5EXE - chains B and C of the 6 polymer chains in the assembly; structure by X-ray diffraction, 1.88 A resolution.

# Chain B
Name: Oxalate oxidoreductase subunit delta
Source organism: Moorella thermoacetica (strain ATCC 39073)
Notes: EC 1.2.7.10
Reference sequence: Q2RI40 (OORD_MOOTA); numbering as in UniProt (aligned over 1-315)
Sequence (315 residues; numbered 1 to 315; the number before each row is that of its first residue):
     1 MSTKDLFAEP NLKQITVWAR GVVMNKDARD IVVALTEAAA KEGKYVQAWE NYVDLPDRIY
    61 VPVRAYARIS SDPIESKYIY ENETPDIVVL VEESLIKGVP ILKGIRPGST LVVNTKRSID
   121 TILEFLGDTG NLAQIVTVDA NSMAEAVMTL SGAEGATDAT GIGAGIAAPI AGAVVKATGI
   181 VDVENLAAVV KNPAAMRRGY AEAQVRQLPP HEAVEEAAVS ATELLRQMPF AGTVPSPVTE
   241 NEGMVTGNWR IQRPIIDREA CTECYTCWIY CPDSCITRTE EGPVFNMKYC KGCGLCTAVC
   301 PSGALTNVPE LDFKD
Unresolved in the structure: 1-2, 214-217
Ion coordination: 4Fe-4S cluster Fe site 1: C261, C264, C267, C300; 4Fe-4S cluster Fe site 2: C271, C290, C293, C296
Residues lining bound ligands:
  - 4Fe-4S cluster (SF4), molecule 1: P254, C271, P272, D273, C275, I276, F285, C290, K291, G292, C293, G294, L295, C296
  - 4Fe-4S cluster (SF4), molecule 2: I256, C261, T262, E263, C264, Y265, T266, C267, P283, C300, P301, S302, A304, L305
Curated features (UniProtKB/Swiss-Prot):
  - binding site ([4Fe-4S] cluster): C261, C264, C267, C271, C290, C293, C296, C300

# Chain C
Name: Oxalate oxidoreductase subunit beta
Source organism: Moorella thermoacetica (strain ATCC 39073)
Notes: EC 1.2.7.10
Reference sequence: Q2RI42 (OORB_MOOTA); numbering as in UniProt (aligned over 1-314)
Sequence (314 residues; each row starts with the number of its first residue):
     1 MLDRIASIKK APDEEYYVPG HRTCAGCGPA LTYRLVAKAA GPNTIFIGPT GCMYVANTSY
    61 GCGPWRVPWI HAQITNGGAV ASGIEAAYKA MIRKKKTDAE FPNIIVMAGD GGAVDIGLQA
   121 LSAMLYRGHD VLFICYDNES YANTGIQTSP TTPYGANTTF TPPGEVVPEG KKLFPKDNPK
   181 VIAHGHPELK YVATASIGWP VDLMNKVRKG LNQEGPAYIH IHAPCPKGWQ FPADKTIEMA
   241 KLAVQTGMFQ LYEYENGEYK LSVKVDKRKP VSEYMKLQKR FAHLKPEHIA KMQAFVDARC
   301 AEVGITVPVV ASNA
Ion coordination: 4Fe-4S cluster Fe: C24, C27, C52, C225; Mg2+ site 1: D110, N138, S140 (together with 5SR); Mg2+ site 2: D130, L211, Q213
Residues lining bound ligands:
  - 5SR ([2-[3-[(4-azanyl-2-methyl-pyrimidin-5-yl)methyl]-2-carboxy-4-methyl-1,3-thiazol-3-ium-5-yl]ethoxy-oxidanyl-phosphoryl] hydrogen phosphate): T50, G51, C52, M53, V55, I74, T75, G109, D110, G111, G112, I116, Y136, N138, S140, Y141, A142, N143, T144
  - 4Fe-4S cluster (SF4): T23, C24, C27, P29, C52, M53, A56, N138, A142, C225, P226, K227
Curated features (UniProtKB/Swiss-Prot):
  - binding site ([4Fe-4S] cluster): C24, C27, C52, C225
From the paper describing this entry:
  - binding site for 5SR: N143

# Chain B / chain C interface
Pairs across the interface - 102 pairs, chain B then chain C:
  V22(B) with K227(C)
  V53(B) with Y60(C), hydrogen bond (backbone-side chain)
  D54(B) with R22(C), hydrogen bond (backbone-side chain)
  P56(B) with R22(C), hydrogen bond (backbone-side chain); N143(C); K227(C)
  D57(B) with K227(C), salt bridge
  R58(B) with R22(C), hydrogen bond (side chain-backbone); C24(C); C52(C), hydrogen bond; V55(C); A56(C); N143(C), hydrogen bond
  I59(B) with C24(C), hydrogen bond (backbone-side chain); A25(C), hydrogen bond (backbone-backbone); P226(C), hydrophobic; K227(C)
  Y60(B) with A25(C), hydrophobic
  V61(B) with R22(C)
  T149(B) with Q230(C)
  L150(B) with I146(C), hydrophobic; N157(C); T159(C); G228(C); Q230(C)
  V234(B) with G61(C)
  S236(B) with W65(C), hydrogen bond (side chain-backbone); R66(C); V67(C), hydrogen bond (side chain-backbone)
  P237(B) with V18(C), hydrophobic; G63(C); P64(C); W65(C); R66(C)
  V238(B) with R66(C), hydrogen bond (backbone-side chain)
  T239(B) with V18(C); P19(C)
  E240(B) with V18(C); P19(C)
  N241(B) with V18(C); P19(C), hydrogen bond (backbone-backbone); G20(C), hydrogen bond (side chain-backbone); C62(C), hydrogen bond; G63(C)
  G243(B) with C62(C)
  M244(B) with G20(C); H21(C); R22(C); S59(C)
  T246(B) with H21(C)
  W249(B) with R22(C); T23(C)
  C264(B) with I8(C)
  Y265(B) with I8(C)
  W268(B) with P12(C); E15(C); R34(C), hydrogen bond (backbone-side chain); K38(C)
  I269(B) with I8(C), hydrophobic; L31(C); R34(C); L35(C); P200(C), hydrophobic
  Y270(B) with L31(C); I197(C); G198(C), hydrogen bond (side chain-backbone); P200(C); I237(C), hydrophobic
  C271(B) with L31(C); R34(C), hydrogen bond (backbone-side chain)
  P272(B) with Y17(C); H21(C); C27(C); A30(C); L31(C)
  D273(B) with P19(C); H21(C), salt bridge; T23(C)
  S274(B) with E15(C); Y17(C), hydrogen bond (side chain-backbone); P19(C); R34(C)
  R278(B) with I8(C), hydrogen bond (side chain-backbone); K9(C), hydrogen bond (side chain-backbone); A11(C), hydrogen bond (side chain-backbone); D13(C), salt bridge
  Y289(B) with P19(C), hydrophobic; G20(C)
  K291(B) with H21(C), hydrogen bond (side chain-backbone); T23(C), hydrogen bond (side chain-backbone)
  C293(B) with A25(C), hydrophobic; G26(C); A233(C); D234(C)
  G294(B) with D234(C)
  L295(B) with G26(C); A233(C); D234(C); T236(C); I237(C), hydrophobic
  A298(B) with D234(C); K235(C)
Interface residues without a listed pair, chain B (44 interface residues in all): L55, M148, E154, C275, N286, V299
Interface residues without a listed pair, chain C (58 interface residues in all): K10, N57, P68, T144, T158, M204, K241, K279

# Summary
Chain B and chain C form an interface of 44 and 58 residues respectively, with 23 hydrogen bonds and 3 salt
bridges. Polar pairs include D57(B)-K227(C), D273(B)-H21(C) and R278(B)-D13(C). Bound to chain B: 4Fe-4S
cluster. Bound to chain C: 4Fe-4S cluster and compound 5SR. From the paper: a binding site for 5SR at N143(C).
Chain B is Oxalate oxidoreductase subunit delta and chain C is Oxalate oxidoreductase subunit beta, both from
Moorella thermoacetica (strain ATCC 39073); the structure, Crystal structure of oxalate oxidoreductase from
Moorella thermoacetica bound with carboxy-TPP adduct, was determined by X-ray diffraction (same publication as
5EXD).
